Entry 2YDZ (X-ray diffraction, 1.59 A resolution); this record covers chain A.

[Chain A]
Name: Green fluorescent protein
Organism: Aequorea victoria
UniProtKB: P42212 (GFP_AEQVI); aligned to UniProt positions 2-238 over residues 2-238
Chain sequence (243 residues; each row starts with the number of its first residue; note: 2 numbers in that range are skipped by the numbering (no residue carries them; nothing is unmodelled there); numbering starts at 0):
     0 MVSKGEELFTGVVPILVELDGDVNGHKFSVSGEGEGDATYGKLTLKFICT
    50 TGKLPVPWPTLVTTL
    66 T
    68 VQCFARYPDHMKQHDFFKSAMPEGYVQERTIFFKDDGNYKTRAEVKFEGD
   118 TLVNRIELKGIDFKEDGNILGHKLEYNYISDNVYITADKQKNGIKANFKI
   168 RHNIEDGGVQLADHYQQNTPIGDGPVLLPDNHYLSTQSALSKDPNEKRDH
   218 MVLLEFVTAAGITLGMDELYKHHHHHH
Not modelled in the structure: 0-2, 231-244
Covalent attachments: covalent link Leu-64/Thr-66; covalent link Thr-66/Val-68
Modified positions: Thr-66 ([(4Z)-2-[(1R,2R)-1-amino-2-hydroxypropyl]-4-(1H-indol-3-ylmethylidene)-5-oxo-4,5-dihydro-1H-imidazol-1-yl]acetic acid; CRF)
Sequence notes: expression tag (0-1, 239-244); engineered mutation Leu-64 (Phe in P42212), Thr-66 (Ser65 in P42212), Thr-66 (Tyr in P42212), Ala-72 (Ser in P42212), Ile-146 (Asn in P42212), Asp-148 (His in P42212), Thr-153 (Met in P42212), Ala-163 (Val in P42212), Gly-175 (Ser in P42212), Leu-231 (His in P42212); chromophore (66, 66, 66)
From the paper describing this entry:
  - conformationally variable residues (order/disorder transition): Tyr-143 to Ile-146, Ser-147

[In short]
From the paper: conformational variability at Tyr-143 and Ser-147.
Chain A is Green fluorescent protein (Aequorea victoria); the structure, X-ray structure of the cyan
fluorescent protein SCFP3A (K206A mutant), was determined by X-ray diffraction (same publication as 2YE0 and
3ZTF).
